Entry 1W4Q (X-ray diffraction, 1.68 A resolution); this record covers chain A.

== Chain A ==
Name: Pancreatic ribonuclease A
Source organism: Bos taurus
Notes: EC 3.1.27.5
UniProtKB: P61823 (RNP_BOVIN); residues 1-124 here correspond to UniProt positions 27-150 (UniProt number = residue number + 26)
Chain sequence (124 residues; numbered 1 to 124; the number before each row is that of its first residue):
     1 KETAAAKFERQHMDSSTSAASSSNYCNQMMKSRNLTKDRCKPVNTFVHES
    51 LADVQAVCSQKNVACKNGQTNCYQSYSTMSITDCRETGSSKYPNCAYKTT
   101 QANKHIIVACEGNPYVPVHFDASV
Disulfides: Cys26-Cys84, Cys40-Cys95, Cys58-Cys110, Cys65-Cys72
Residues lining bound ligands: 2'-fluoro-2'-deoxyuridine 3'-monophosphate (UMF): Lys7, Gln11, His12, Lys41, Val43, Asn44, Thr45, Lys66, Val118, His119, Phe120, Asp121, Ala122, Ser123
Curated features (UniProtKB/Swiss-Prot):
  - active site: His12 (Proton acceptor), His119 (Proton donor)
  - binding site (substrate): Lys7, Arg10, Lys41 to Thr45, Lys66, Arg85
  - glycosylation: Lys1 (N-linked (Glc) (glycation) lysine), Lys7 (N-linked (Glc) (glycation) lysine), Asn34 (N-linked (GlcNAc...) asparagine), Lys37 (N-linked (Glc) (glycation) lysine), Lys41 (N-linked (Glc) (glycation) lysine)
From the paper describing this entry:
  - binding site for 2'-fluoro-2'-deoxyuridine 3'-monophosphate: Gln11, His12, Lys41, Thr45, His119, Phe120
  - mutagenesis - T45G: decreased binding to 2'-fluoro-2'-deoxyuridine 3'-monophosphate

== Overview ==
Bound to chain A: 2'-fluoro-2'-deoxyuridine 3'-monophosphate. Curated annotation (UniProt) lists active-site
residues His12 and His119 and 9 substrate-binding residues. The paper reports a binding site for
2'-fluoro-2'-deoxyuridine 3'-monophosphate at Gln11, His12 and Lys41 among others; T45G reduces binding to
2'-fluoro-2'-deoxyuridine 3'-monophosphate.
Chain A is Pancreatic ribonuclease A (Bos taurus); the structure, Binding of Nonnatural 3'-Nucleotides to
Ribonuclease A, was determined by X-ray diffraction together with 1W4O and 1W4P from the same study.
